PDB entry 3HK6 | X-ray diffraction, 3.20 A resolution | chains A and B

[Chain A]
Molecule: Thrombin light chain
From: Mus musculus
Notes: EC 3.4.21.5; fragment: Light chain:
UniProt: P19221 (THRB_MOUSE); residues 1-14 here correspond to UniProt positions 333-346 (UniProt number = residue number + 332)
Chain sequence (44 residues; numbered 1 to 15 plus 29 insertion-coded residues; the number before each row is that of its first residue; a row labelled like 14A-14M holds insertion residues (14A, then the next letters in order)):
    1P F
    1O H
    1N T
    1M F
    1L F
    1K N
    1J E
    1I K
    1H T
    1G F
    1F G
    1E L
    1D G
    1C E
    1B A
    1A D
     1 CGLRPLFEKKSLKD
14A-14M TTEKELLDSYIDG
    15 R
Unresolved in the structure: 15
UniProt features mapped onto this chain:
  - site: Arg-15 (Cleavage)

[Chain B]
Molecule: Thrombin heavy chain
From: Mus musculus
Notes: EC 3.4.21.5; fragment: Heavy chain:
UniProt: P19221 (THRB_MOUSE); the construct lacks a stretch of the UniProt sequence and is renumbered around it, so the offset changes along the chain: 16-36 = UniProt 361-381; 37-60 = UniProt 383-406; 61-77 = UniProt 416-432; 78-97 = UniProt 434-453; 7 more segments
Chain sequence (258 residues; numbered 16 to 246 plus 28 insertion-coded residues; 1 number in that range is skipped by the numbering (no residue carries it; nothing is unmodelled there); the number before each row is that of its first residue; a row labelled like 60A-60I holds insertion residues (60A, then the next letters in order)):
    16 IVEGWDAEKGIAPWQVMLFRK
   36A S
    37 PQELLCGASLISDRWVLTAAHCIL
60A-60I YPPWDKNFT
    61 ENDLLVRIGKHSRTRYE
   77A R
    78 NVEKISMLEKIYVHPRYNWR
   97A E
    98 NLDRDIALLKLKKPVPFSDYIHPVCLPDKQTV
129A-129C TSL
   130 LRAGYKGRVTGWGNLRETWT
149A-149E TNINE
   150 IQPSVLQVVNLPIVERPVCKASTRIRITDNMFCAG
  184A F
   185 KV
186A-186D NDTK
   187 RGDACEGDSGGPFVMKSP
204A-204B FN
   205 NRWYQMGIVSAGA
   219 GCD
  221A R
   222 KGKYGFYTHVFRLKRWIQKVIDQFG
Sequence notes: engineered mutation Ala-215 (Trp587 in P19221), Ala-217 (Glu589 in P19221)
UniProt features mapped onto this chain:
  - region: Ala-183 to Val-200 (High affinity receptor-binding region which is also known as the TP508 peptide)
  - active site (Charge relay system): His-57, Asp-102, Ser-195
  - glycosylation (N-linked (GlcNAc...) asparagine): Asn-60G, Asn-186A
Disulfide bonds: Cys-42/Cys-58, Cys-168/Cys-182, Cys-191/Cys-220
Reported in the primary citation:
  - conformationally variable residues (loop rearrangement, side-chain flip): Glu-192 to Asp-194, Ala-215 to Ala-217, Lys-222
  - contacts within the chain: Glu-192/Ser-195 (hydrogen bond), Glu-146/Lys-222
  - catalytic residues: His-57, Ser-195 (citing earlier work)

[How chain A and chain B interact]
Cross-chain cystine bridges: Cys-1(A)/Cys-122(B)
Contacting residue pairs (75; chain A residue first):
  Cys-1(A) / Val-121(B)
  Cys-1(A) / Cys-122(B)  disulfide
  Cys-1(A) / Arg-206(B)  hydrogen bond (backbone-side chain)
  Asp-1A(A) / His-119(B)  salt bridge
  Asp-1A(A) / Arg-206(B)
  Ala-1B(A) / Arg-206(B)  hydrogen bond (backbone-side chain)
  Gly-1D(A) / Phe-114(B)
  Gly-1D(A) / Pro-120(B)
  Leu-1E(A) / Ser-48(B)
  Leu-1E(A) / Asp-49(B)  hydrogen bond (backbone-side chain)
  Leu-1E(A) / Phe-114(B)
  Gly-1F(A) / Ser-48(B)
  Gly-1F(A) / Asp-49(B)
  Phe-1G(A) / Ile-47(B)
  Phe-1G(A) / Ser-48(B)  hydrogen bond (backbone-side chain)
  Phe-1G(A) / Trp-51(B)
  Phe-1G(A) / Ile-242(B)  hydrophobic
  Thr-1H(A) / Trp-51(B)  hydrogen bond (backbone-side chain)
  Thr-1H(A) / Ile-242(B)
  Thr-1H(A) / Gly-246(B)
  Phe-1L(A) / Gln-239(B)
  Phe-1M(A) / Lys-235(B)
  Phe-1M(A) / Gln-239(B)
  Phe-1P(A) / Arg-206(B)
  Phe-1P(A) / Tyr-208(B)
  Gly-2(A) / Pro-120(B)  hydrogen bond (backbone-backbone)
  Gly-2(A) / Cys-122(B)  hydrogen bond (backbone-side chain)
  Gly-2(A) / Asn-205(B)
  Gly-2(A) / Arg-206(B)
  Gly-2(A) / Trp-207(B)  hydrogen bond (backbone-backbone)
  Leu-3(A) / His-119(B)  hydrogen bond (backbone-side chain)
  Leu-3(A) / Asn-205(B)
  Leu-3(A) / Arg-206(B)
  Arg-4(A) / Ile-26(B)  hydrogen bond (side chain-backbone)
  Arg-4(A) / Trp-29(B)
  Arg-4(A) / Trp-207(B)
  Pro-5(A) / Ser-115(B)
  Pro-5(A) / Asp-116(B)
  Pro-5(A) / His-119(B)
  Leu-6(A) / Asp-116(B)
  Leu-6(A) / Tyr-117(B)  hydrophobic
  Phe-7(A) / Glu-23(B)
  Phe-7(A) / Lys-24(B)
  Phe-7(A) / Gly-25(B)
  Phe-7(A) / Ile-26(B)
  Glu-8(A) / Lys-202(B)  salt bridge
  Glu-8(A) / Asn-205(B)
  Glu-8(A) / Trp-207(B)  hydrogen bond
  Asp-14(A) / Glu-23(B)
  Asp-14(A) / Ile-26(B)
  Asp-14(A) / Arg-137(B)  salt bridge
  Thr-14A(A) / Glu-23(B)  hydrogen bond (backbone-side chain)
  Thr-14B(A) / Trp-20(B)
  Thr-14B(A) / Arg-137(B)  hydrogen bond
  Thr-14B(A) / Asn-159(B)  hydrogen bond
  Glu-14C(A) / Arg-137(B)
  Glu-14C(A) / Lys-202(B)  salt bridge
  Glu-14E(A) / Lys-135(B)  salt bridge
  Glu-14E(A) / Asn-159(B)  hydrogen bond
  Leu-14F(A) / Lys-135(B)
  Leu-14F(A) / Gly-136(B)
  Leu-14F(A) / Arg-137(B)
  Leu-14F(A) / Trp-207(B)  hydrophobic
  Ser-14I(A) / Gly-133(B)
  Ser-14I(A) / Tyr-134(B)
  Ser-14I(A) / Lys-135(B)  hydrogen bond (side chain-backbone)
  Tyr-14J(A) / Tyr-134(B)  hydrophobic
  Tyr-14J(A) / Lys-135(B)
  Tyr-14J(A) / Met-201(B)
  Tyr-14J(A) / Lys-202(B)
  Ile-14K(A) / Tyr-134(B)
  Asp-14L(A) / Arg-131(B)  salt bridge
  Asp-14L(A) / Ala-132(B)
  Asp-14L(A) / Tyr-134(B)  hydrogen bond (backbone-side chain)
  Gly-14M(A) / Tyr-134(B)
Other interface residues (no listed pair), chain A (32 interface residues in all): Glu-1C, Lys-1I, Lys-13
Other interface residues (no listed pair), chain B (45 interface residues in all): Pro-28, Arg-50, Leu-123, Leu-129C, Lys-186D, Pro-204, Asn-204B, Ile-238, Asp-243

[Overview]
32 residues of chain A face 45 of chain B across their interface, with 1 disulfide bond, 17 hydrogen bonds and
6 salt bridges. Among the polar pairs are Asp-1A(A)/His-119(B), Glu-8(A)/Lys-202(B) and Asp-14L(A)/Arg-131(B).
From UniProt: 3 active-site residues on chain B. The paper reports catalytic residues His-57(B) and
Ser-195(B); conformational variability at Glu-192(B), Ala-215(B) and Lys-222(B).
Chain A is Thrombin light chain and chain B is Thrombin heavy chain, both from Mus musculus; the structure,
Crystal structure of murine thrombin mutant W215A/E217A (two molecules in the asymmetric unit), was determined
by X-ray diffraction, deposited together with 3HK3, 3HKI and 3HKJ.
